Entry 8C5Z (electron microscopy, 3.80 A resolution); this record covers chains B and K of the 12 polymer chains in the assembly.

# Chain B (and K)
Molecule: RPA32 subunit of the hetero-oligomeric complex involved in homologous recombination
Organism: Pyrococcus abyssi
Notes: chain K of this document is another copy of the same molecule, construct and numbering; everything in this record applies to it too
UniProt: Q9V1Z1 (Q9V1Z1_PYRAB); residues 2-181 here correspond to UniProt positions 6-185 (UniProt number = residue number + 4)
Chain sequence (180 residues; each row starts with the number of its first residue):
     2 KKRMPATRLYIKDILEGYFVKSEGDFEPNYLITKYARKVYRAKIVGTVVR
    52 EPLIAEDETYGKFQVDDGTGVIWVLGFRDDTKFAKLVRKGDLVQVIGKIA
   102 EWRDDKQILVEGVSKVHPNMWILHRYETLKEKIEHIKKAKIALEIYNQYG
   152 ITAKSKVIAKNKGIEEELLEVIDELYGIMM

# Interface between chain B and chain K
Contacting residue pairs - 39 pairs, chain B then chain K:
  K2(B) with S23(K); E24(K), salt bridge; G25(K); E28(K), salt bridge
  K3(B) with G25(K); D26(K), hydrogen bond (backbone-backbone)
  R4(B) with E24(K); D26(K)
  M5(B) with D26(K), hydrogen bond (backbone-side chain); F27(K), hydrophobic
  E24(B) with K2(K), salt bridge; R4(K)
  G25(B) with K3(K)
  D26(B) with K3(K); R4(K); M5(K); P29(K)
  F27(B) with M5(K), hydrophobic; F27(K)
  E28(B) with K2(K), hydrogen bond (side chain-backbone)
  P29(B) with D26(K)
  R42(B) with D26(K), salt bridge
  D58(B) with Y61(K), hydrogen bond
  T60(B) with Y61(K); K63(K); W103(K)
  Y61(B) with D58(K), hydrogen bond; Y61(K), hydrophobic
  L76(B) with R79(K)
  F78(B) with T60(K); F78(K), hydrophobic; R79(K)
  R79(B) with F78(K); W103(K); L110(K)
  A101(B) with R79(K)
  W103(B) with E59(K); R79(K)
  L110(B) with R79(K)
Also at the interface, not in a pair above, chain B (22 interface residues in all): D80, R104
Also at the interface, not in a pair above, chain K (23 interface residues in all): R42, D80, A101

# Summary
Chain B and chain K form an interface of 22 and 23 residues respectively, with 5 hydrogen bonds and 4 salt
bridges. Polar contacts include K2(B)-E24(K), K2(B)-E28(K) and R42(B)-D26(K).
Chain B and chain K are both RPA32 subunit of the hetero-oligomeric complex involved in homologous
recombination (Pyrococcus abyssi); the structure, RPA tetrameric supercomplex with AROD-OB-1, was determined
by electron microscopy (same publication as 8AAJ, 8AAS, 8C5Y, 8OEJ and 8OEL).
